Entry 4H32 (X-ray diffraction, 2.70 A resolution); this record covers chains A and D of the 6 polymer chains in the assembly.

[Chain A]
Protein: Hemagglutinin
Organism: Influenza A virus
UniProtKB: H6QM93 (H6QM93_9INFA); residues 5-323 here correspond to UniProt positions 19-337 (UniProt number = residue number + 14)
Sequence (320 residues; row label = number of the first residue in the row):
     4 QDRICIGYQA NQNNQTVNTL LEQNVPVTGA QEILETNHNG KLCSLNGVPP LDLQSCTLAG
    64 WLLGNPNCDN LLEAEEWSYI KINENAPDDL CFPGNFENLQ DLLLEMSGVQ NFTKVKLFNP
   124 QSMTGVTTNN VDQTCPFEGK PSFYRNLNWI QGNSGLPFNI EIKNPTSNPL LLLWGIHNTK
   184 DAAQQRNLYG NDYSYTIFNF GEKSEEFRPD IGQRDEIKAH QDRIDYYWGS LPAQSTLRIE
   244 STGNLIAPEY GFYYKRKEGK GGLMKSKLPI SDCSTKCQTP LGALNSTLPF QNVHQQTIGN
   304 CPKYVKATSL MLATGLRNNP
Disulfide bonds: C46-C276, C59-C71, C94-C138, C280-C304
Covalently attached groups: N-acetylglucosamine (NAG) linked to N17, N114
Differences from the reference sequence: expression tag (4)

[Chain D]
Protein: Hemagglutinin
Organism: Influenza A virus
UniProtKB: H6QM93 (H6QM93_9INFA); residues 335-505 here correspond to UniProt positions 349-519 (UniProt number = residue number + 14)
Sequence (171 residues; row label = number of the first residue in the row):
   335 AGFIEGGWQG MIDGWYGYHH ENQEGSGYAA DKEATQKAVD AITNKVNSII DKMNSQFESN
   395 IKEFNRLELR IQHLSDRVDD ALLDIWSYNT ELLVLLENER TLDFHDANVK NLFEKVKAQL
   455 KDNAIDEGNG CFLLLHKCNN SCMDDIKNGT YKYMDYREES HIEKQKIDGV E
Disulfide bonds: C472-C476
Differences from the reference sequence: conflict E505 (Lys519 in H6QM93)

[How chain A and chain D interact]
Pairs across the interface - 10 pairs, chain A then chain D:
  N101(A) - L401(D)
  D104(A) - L401(D)
  D104(A) - L403(D)
  L107(A) - H407(D)
  E108(A) - L403(D)
  S233(A) - R400(D)
  P235(A) - R400(D)
  R259(A) - L403(D)
  F293(A) - Y422(D)
  K306(A) - D418(D)  salt bridge
Also at the interface, not in a pair above, chain D (7 interface residues in all): R404

[In short]
The interface between chain A and chain D involves 9 residues on one side and 7 on the other; the contacts
include 1 salt bridge. The salt-bridged pair is K306(A)-D418(D). N-acetylglucosamine is covalently linked to
N17(A) and N114(A).
Chain A is Hemagglutinin and chain D is Hemagglutinin, both from Influenza A virus; the structure, The crystal
structure of the hemagglutinin H17 derived the bat influenza A virus, was determined by X-ray diffraction.
